PDB entry 6VQ2 | X-ray diffraction, 2.25 A resolution | chains A and B of the 3 polymer chains in the assembly

# Chain A
Name: MHC class I antigen
Source organism: Homo sapiens
UniProt: O78189 (O78189_HUMAN); residues 1-276 here correspond to UniProt positions 25-300 (UniProt number = residue number + 24)
Sequence (276 residues; each row starts with the number of its first residue):
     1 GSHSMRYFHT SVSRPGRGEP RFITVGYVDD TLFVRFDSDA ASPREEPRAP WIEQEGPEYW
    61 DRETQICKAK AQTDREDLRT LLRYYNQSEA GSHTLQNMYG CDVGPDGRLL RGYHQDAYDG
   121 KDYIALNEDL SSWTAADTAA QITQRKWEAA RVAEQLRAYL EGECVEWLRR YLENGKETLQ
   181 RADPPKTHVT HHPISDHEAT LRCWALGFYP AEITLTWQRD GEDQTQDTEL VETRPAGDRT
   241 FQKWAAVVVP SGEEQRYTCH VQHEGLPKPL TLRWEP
Disulfides: Cys-101/Cys-164, Cys-203/Cys-259

# Chain B
Name: Beta-2-microglobulin
Source organism: Homo sapiens
UniProt: P61769 (B2MG_HUMAN); residues 1-99 here correspond to UniProt positions 21-119 (UniProt number = residue number + 20)
Sequence (100 residues; numbered 0 to 99; the number before each row is that of its first residue; numbering starts at 0):
     0 MIQRTPKIQV YSRHPAENGK SNFLNCYVSG FHPSDIEVDL LKNGERIEKV EHSDLSFSKD
    60 WSFYLLYYTE FTPTEKDEYA CRVNHVTLSQ PKIVKWDRDM
Sequence notes: initiating methionine (0)
Swiss-Prot annotation at these positions:
  - modified residue: Gln-2 (Pyrrolidone carboxylic acid)
  - glycosylation: Ile-1 (N-linked (Glc) (glycation) isoleucine), Lys-19 (N-linked (Glc) (glycation) lysine), Lys-41 (N-linked (Glc) (glycation) lysine), Lys-48 (N-linked (Glc) (glycation) lysine), Lys-58 (N-linked (Glc) (glycation) lysine), Lys-91 (N-linked (Glc) (glycation) lysine), Lys-94 (N-linked (Glc) (glycation) lysine)
Disulfides: Cys-25/Cys-80

# Chain A / chain B interface
Contacting residue pairs - 56 pairs, chain A then chain B:
  Phe-8(A) / Phe-56(B)  hydrophobic
  His-9(A) / Phe-56(B)
  Thr-10(A) / Phe-56(B)
  Thr-10(A) / Phe-62(B)
  Val-12(A) / Ser-33(B)
  Ile-23(A) / Leu-54(B)
  Val-25(A) / Asp-53(B)
  Val-25(A) / Ser-55(B)
  Tyr-27(A) / Ser-55(B)
  Tyr-27(A) / Tyr-63(B)  hydrogen bond
  Arg-35(A) / Asp-53(B)  salt bridge
  Ser-92(A) / Met-0(B)
  His-93(A) / Met-0(B)
  Thr-94(A) / His-31(B)
  Thr-94(A) / Phe-62(B)
  Gln-96(A) / Phe-56(B)
  Gln-96(A) / Trp-60(B)  hydrogen bond (side chain-backbone)
  Gln-96(A) / Phe-62(B)
  Asn-97(A) / Phe-56(B)
  Met-98(A) / Lys-58(B)
  Gln-115(A) / Trp-60(B)
  Asp-116(A) / Trp-60(B)
  Ala-117(A) / Trp-60(B)  hydrophobic
  Asp-119(A) / Met-0(B)
  Asp-119(A) / Ile-1(B)
  Asp-119(A) / His-31(B)  hydrogen bond (backbone-side chain)
  Gly-120(A) / His-31(B)
  Lys-121(A) / Met-0(B)
  Lys-121(A) / Ile-1(B)
  Asp-122(A) / Trp-60(B)  hydrogen bond
  His-192(A) / Asp-98(B)
  Arg-202(A) / Asp-98(B)  hydrogen bond (side chain-backbone)
  Arg-202(A) / Met-99(B)
  Trp-204(A) / Asp-98(B)
  Trp-204(A) / Met-99(B)
  Val-231(A) / Gln-8(B)
  Glu-232(A) / Lys-6(B)  salt bridge
  Glu-232(A) / Gln-8(B)  hydrogen bond (backbone-side chain)
  Glu-232(A) / Tyr-26(B)
  Glu-232(A) / Ser-28(B)  hydrogen bond
  Thr-233(A) / Tyr-26(B)
  Arg-234(A) / Gln-8(B)  hydrogen bond
  Arg-234(A) / Tyr-10(B)
  Arg-234(A) / Tyr-26(B)
  Arg-234(A) / Met-99(B)  hydrogen bond (side chain-backbone)
  Pro-235(A) / Tyr-10(B)  hydrogen bond (backbone-side chain)
  Pro-235(A) / Asn-24(B)
  Pro-235(A) / Tyr-26(B)
  Ala-236(A) / Arg-12(B)  hydrogen bond (backbone-side chain)
  Ala-236(A) / Asn-24(B)  hydrogen bond (backbone-side chain)
  Gly-237(A) / Arg-12(B)
  Asp-238(A) / Arg-12(B)
  Gln-242(A) / Tyr-10(B)
  Gln-242(A) / Ser-11(B)  hydrogen bond (side chain-backbone)
  Gln-242(A) / Arg-12(B)  hydrogen bond (side chain-backbone)
  Trp-244(A) / Met-99(B)  hydrogen bond (side chain-backbone)
Other interface residues (no listed pair), chain A (36 interface residues in all): Tyr-113, Leu-206
Other interface residues (no listed pair), chain B (25 interface residues in all): His-13, Pro-14, Leu-65

# Summary
The interface between chain A and chain B involves 36 residues on one side and 25 on the other; the contacts
include 15 hydrogen bonds and 2 salt bridges. Among the polar pairs are Arg-35(A)/Asp-53(B),
Glu-232(A)/Lys-6(B) and Tyr-27(A)/Tyr-63(B).
Chain A is MHC class I antigen and chain B is Beta-2-microglobulin, both from Homo sapiens; the structure,
HLA-B*27:05 presenting an HIV-1 14mer peptide, was determined by X-ray diffraction (same publication as 6VPZ,
6VQD, 6VQE, 6VQY and 6VQZ).
